2AFI - chains C and H of the 8 polymer chains in the assembly; structure by X-ray diffraction, 3.10 A resolution.

Chain C:
Protein: Nitrogenase molybdenum-iron protein
From: Azotobacter vinelandii
Notes: EC 1.18.6.1
UniProtKB: P07328 (NIFD_AZOVI); residues 2-492 here correspond to UniProt positions 1-491 (UniProt number = residue number - 1)
Amino-acid sequence (491 residues; each row starts with the number of its first residue):
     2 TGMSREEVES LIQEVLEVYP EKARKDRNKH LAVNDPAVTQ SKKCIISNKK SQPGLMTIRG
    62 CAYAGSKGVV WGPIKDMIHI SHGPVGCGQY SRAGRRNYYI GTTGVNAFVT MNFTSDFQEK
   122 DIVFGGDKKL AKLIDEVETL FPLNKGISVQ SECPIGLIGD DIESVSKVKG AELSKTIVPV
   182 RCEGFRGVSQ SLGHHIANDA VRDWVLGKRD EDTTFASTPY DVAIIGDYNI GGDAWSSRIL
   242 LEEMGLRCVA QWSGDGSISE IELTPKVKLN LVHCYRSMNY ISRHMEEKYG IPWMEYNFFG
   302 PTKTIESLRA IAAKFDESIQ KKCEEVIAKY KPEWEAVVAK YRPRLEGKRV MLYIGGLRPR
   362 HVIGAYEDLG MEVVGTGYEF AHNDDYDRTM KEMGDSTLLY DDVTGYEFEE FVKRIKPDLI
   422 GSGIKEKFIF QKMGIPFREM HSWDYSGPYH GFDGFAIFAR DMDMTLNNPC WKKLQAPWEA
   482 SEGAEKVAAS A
Unresolved in the structure: 2-4, 481-492
Metal / ion sites: fe(8)-S(7) cluster Fe: Cys62, Cys88, Cys154 (shared with 3 residues of chain D); fe(7)-mo-S(9)-n cluster Fe near Cys275 (its only coordinating residue here)
Small-molecule neighbours:
  - fe(7)-mo-S(9)-n cluster (CFN): Val70, Arg96, His195, Tyr229, Ile231, Cys275, Ser278, Ile355, Gly356, Gly357, Leu358, Arg359, Pro360, Phe381, His442
  - fe(8)-S(7) cluster (CLF): Cys62, Tyr64, Pro85, Gly87, Cys88, Tyr91, Glu153, Cys154, Gly185
  - 3-hydroxy-3-carboxy-adipic acid (HCA): Ala65, Arg96, Gln191, Gly424, Ile425, Lys426, His442

Chain H:
Protein: Nitrogenase iron protein 1
From: Azotobacter vinelandii
Notes: EC 1.18.6.1
UniProtKB: P00459 (NIFH1_AZOVI); residue numbers follow UniProt; this construct covers 1-289
Amino-acid sequence (289 residues; numbered 1 to 289; the number before each row is that of its first residue):
     1 AMRQCAIYGK GGIGKSTTTQ NLVAALAEMG KKVMIVGCDP KADSTRLILH SKAQNTIMEM
    61 AAEAGTVEDL ELEDVLKAGY GGVKCVESGG PEPGVGCAGR GVITAINFLE EEGAYEDDLD
   121 FVFYDVLGDV VCGGFAMPIR ENKAQEIYIV CSGEMMAMYA ANNISKGIVK YANSGSVRLG
   181 GLICNSRNTD REDELIIALA NKLGTQMIHF VPRDNVVQRA EIRRMTVIEY DPKAKQADEY
   241 RALARKVVDN KLLVIPNPIT MDELEELLME FGIMEVEDES IVGKTAEEV
Unresolved in the structure: 1, 271-289
Metal / ion sites: Mg2+: Ser16, Asp43; 4Fe-4S cluster Fe: Cys97, Cys132 (shared with 2 residues of chain G)
Small-molecule neighbours:
  - ADP (adenosine-5'-diphosphate): Lys10, Gly11, Gly12, Ile13, Gly14, Lys15, Ser16, Thr17, Asp39, Lys41, Asp43, Asn185, Pro212, Arg213, Asp214, Val217, Gln218, Glu221
  - 4Fe-4S cluster (SF4): Gly96, Cys97, Ala98, Gly99, Cys132, Gly133, Gly134, Phe135

Chain C / chain H interface:
Residue-residue contacts (6):
  Val124(C) with Thr104(H)
  Phe125(C) with Gly65(H); Thr66(H); Val67(H)
  Ile159(C) with Gly96(H)
  Gly160(C) with Val95(H)
Other interface residues (no listed pair), chain C (5 interface residues in all): Lys121

Overview:
The interface between chain C and chain H involves 5 residues on one side and 6 on the other. Bound to chain
C: 3-hydroxy-3-carboxy-adipic acid, fe(7)-mo-S(9)-n cluster and fe(8)-S(7) cluster. Bound to chain H: 4Fe-4S
cluster and ADP.
Chain C is Nitrogenase molybdenum-iron protein and chain H is Nitrogenase iron protein 1, both from
Azotobacter vinelandii; the structure, Crystal Structure of MgADP bound Av2-Av1 Complex, was determined by
X-ray diffraction, deposited together with 4WZB and 2AFH.
